7N8I - chains L and H of the 3 polymer chains in the assembly; structure by electron microscopy, 3.00 A resolution.

# Chain L
Molecule: S2L20 Fab Light Chain Variable Region
From: Homo sapiens
Notes: antibody fragment or engineered binder
Amino-acid sequence (106 residues; numbered 1 to 106; the number before each row is that of its first residue):
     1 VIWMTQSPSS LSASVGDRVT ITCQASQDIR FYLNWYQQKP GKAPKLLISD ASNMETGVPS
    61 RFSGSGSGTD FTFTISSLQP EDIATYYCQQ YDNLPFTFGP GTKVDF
Disulfide bonds: Cys23-Cys88

# Chain H
Molecule: S2L20 Fab Heavy Chain Variable Region
From: Homo sapiens
Notes: antibody fragment or engineered binder
Amino-acid sequence (121 residues; row label = number of the first residue in the row):
     1 EVQLVESGGG VVQPGGSLRL SCAASGFTFN SYGMHWVRQA PGKGLEWVAF IRYDGGNKYY
    61 ADSVKGRFTI SRDNSKNTLY LQMKSLRAED TAVYYCANLK DSRYSGSYYD YWGQGTLVTV
   121 S
Disulfide bonds: Cys22-Cys96

# How chain L and chain H interact
Pairs across the interface (36; chain L residue first):
  Val1(L) with Asp62(H)
  Tyr32(L) with Ser102(H); Arg103(H)
  Asn34(L) with Lys100(H), hydrogen bond (side chain-backbone)
  Tyr36(L) with Leu99(H); Asp110(H), hydrogen bond; Trp112(H)
  Gln38(L) with Gln39(H), hydrogen bond
  Ala43(L) with Tyr95(H), hydrophobic; Trp112(H), hydrophobic; Gly113(H)
  Pro44(L) with Leu45(H), hydrophobic; Trp112(H)
  Leu46(L) with Lys100(H); Asp110(H)
  Ser49(L) with Lys100(H), hydrogen bond
  Asp50(L) with Ser102(H), hydrogen bond
  Glu55(L) with Lys100(H), salt bridge
  Tyr87(L) with Gln39(H), hydrogen bond; Gly44(H); Leu45(H)
  Tyr91(L) with Asp101(H); Ser102(H), hydrogen bond; Arg103(H); Tyr104(H)
  Asp92(L) with Arg103(H), salt bridge; Tyr104(H), hydrogen bond (backbone-side chain)
  Asn93(L) with Tyr104(H)
  Leu94(L) with Trp47(H), hydrophobic; Tyr59(H), hydrophobic
  Pro95(L) with Trp47(H), hydrophobic
  Phe96(L) with His35(H); Trp47(H); Asp101(H); Tyr104(H), hydrophobic
  Phe98(L) with Leu45(H)
Interface residues without a listed pair, chain L (21 interface residues in all): Lys42, Pro100
Interface residues without a listed pair, chain H (23 interface residues in all): Val37, Lys43, Glu46, Phe50, Tyr60, Ala61

# Summary
21 residues of chain L face 23 of chain H across their interface, with 8 hydrogen bonds and 2 salt bridges.
Polar pairs include Glu55(L)-Lys100(H), Asp92(L)-Arg103(H) and Asn34(L)-Lys100(H).
Here chain L is S2L20 Fab Light Chain Variable Region and chain H is S2L20 Fab Heavy Chain Variable Region,
both from Homo sapiens. Entry 7N8I (SARS-CoV-2 S (B.1.429 / epsilon variant) + S2M11 + S2L20 (Local Refinement
of the NTD/S2L20)) was determined by electron microscopy.
